PDB entry 3A6N | X-ray diffraction, 2.70 A resolution | chains C and J of the 10 polymer chains in the assembly

Chain C:
Protein: Histone H2A type 1-B/E
Source organism: Homo sapiens
UniProtKB: P04908 (H2A1B_HUMAN); residues 0-129 here correspond to UniProt positions 1-130 (UniProt number = residue number + 1)
Amino-acid sequence (133 residues; numbered -3 to 129; the number before each row is that of its first residue; numbers below 1 keep their minus sign (Gly-3 is residue -3)):
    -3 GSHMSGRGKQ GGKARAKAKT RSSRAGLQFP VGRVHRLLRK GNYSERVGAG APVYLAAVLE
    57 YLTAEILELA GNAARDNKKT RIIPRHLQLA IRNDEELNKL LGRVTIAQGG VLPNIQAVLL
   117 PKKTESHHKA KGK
Unresolved in the structure: -3 to 13, 119-129
Construct notes: expression tag (-3 to -1)

Chain J:
Molecule: 146-nt DNA strand
Sequence (146 nucleotides; numbered 147 to 292; the number before each row is that of its first residue):
   147 ATCAATATCC ACCTGCAGAT TCTACCAAAA GTGTATTTGG AAACTGCTCC ATCAAAAGGC
   207 ATGTTCAGCT GAATTCAGCT GAACATGCCT TTTGATGGAG CAGTTTCCAA ATACACTTTT
   267 GGTAGAATCT GCAGGTGGAT ATTGAT
Unresolved in the structure: 147
Ion coordination: Mn2+ site 1 near DG186 (its only coordinating residue here); Mn2+ site 2 near DG217 (its only coordinating residue here); Mn2+ site 3 near DG267 (its only coordinating residue here); Mn2+ site 4 near DG280 (its only coordinating residue here)

How chain C and chain J interact:
Residue-residue contacts (15; chain C residue first):
  Thr16(C) - DG267(J)  sugar contact
  Arg29(C) - DG268(J)  hydrogen bond to the phosphate
  Arg29(C) - DT269(J)  salt bridge to the phosphate
  Arg42(C) - DT258(J)  hydrogen bond to the sugar
  Arg42(C) - DA259(J)  phosphate contact
  Val43(C) - DT258(J)  phosphate contact
  Val43(C) - DA259(J)  hydrogen bond to the phosphate
  Gly44(C) - DT258(J)  phosphate contact
  Ala45(C) - DT258(J)  hydrogen bond to the phosphate
  Lys75(C) - DC278(J)  phosphate contact
  Lys75(C) - DA279(J)  phosphate contact
  Thr76(C) - DG277(J)  hydrogen bond to the phosphate
  Thr76(C) - DC278(J)  hydrogen bond to the phosphate
  Arg77(C) - DG277(J)  hydrogen bond to the sugar
  Arg77(C) - DC278(J)  hydrogen bond to the phosphate
Also at the interface, not in a pair above, chain C (12 interface residues in all): Ala14, Pro26, Lys74
Also at the interface, not in a pair above, chain J (10 interface residues in all): DT265, DT266

Overview:
Chain C and chain J form an interface of 12 and 10 residues respectively, with 8 hydrogen bonds and 1 salt
bridge. Among the polar pairs are Arg42(C)-DT258(J), Arg77(C)-DG277(J) and Arg29(C)-DG268(J).
Chain C is Histone H2A type 1-B/E (Homo sapiens) and chain J is a 146-nt DNA strand; the structure, The
nucleosome containing a testis-specific histone variant, human H3T, was determined by X-ray diffraction (same
publication as 3AFA).
